Entry 3RL0 (X-ray diffraction, 3.80 A resolution); this record covers chains B and g of the 5 polymer chains in the assembly.

== Chain B ==
Name: Syntaxin-1A
Source organism: Rattus norvegicus
UniProt: P32851 (STX1A_RAT); numbering as in UniProt (aligned over 191-253)
Chain sequence (65 residues; numbered 189 to 253; the number before each row is that of its first residue):
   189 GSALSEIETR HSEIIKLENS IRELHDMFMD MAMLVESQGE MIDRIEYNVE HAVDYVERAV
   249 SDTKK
Not modelled in the structure: 189-190, 250-253
Sequence notes: expression tag (189-190)
Curated features (UniProtKB/Swiss-Prot):
  - site: Lys253 (Microbial infection: Cleavage)
  - cross-link (Glycyl lysine isopeptide (Lys-Gly)): Lys252 (interchain with G-Cter in SUMO), Lys253 (interchain with G-Cter in SUMO)

== Chain g ==
Name: Complexin-1
Source organism: Homo sapiens
UniProt: O14810 (CPLX1_HUMAN); residues 26-83 here = UniProt positions 26-83
Chain sequence (63 residues; numbered 21 to 83; the number before each row is that of its first residue):
    21 GPLGSKLPDA AKKMEEAQEA LRQAEEERKA KYAKMEAERE AVRQGIRDKY GIKKKEEREA
    81 EAQ
Not modelled in the structure: 21-23, 71-83
Sequence notes: expression tag (21-25); engineered mutation Leu27 (Asp in O14810), Mse34 (Glu in O14810), Ala37 (Arg in O14810)
Modified residues: Mse34 (selenomethionine; parent Met); Mse55 (selenomethionine; parent Met)
Curated features (UniProtKB/Swiss-Prot):
  - region: Arg48 to Tyr70 (Interaction with the SNARE complex)

== Chain B / chain g interface ==
Contacting residue pairs (7):
  Asp214(B) - Tyr70(g)  hydrogen bond (backbone-side chain)
  Met215(B) - Tyr70(g)  hydrogen bond (backbone-side chain)
  Asp218(B) - Lys69(g)  salt bridge
  Asp218(B) - Tyr70(g)  hydrogen bond
  Leu222(B) - Ile66(g)  hydrophobic
  Met229(B) - Arg59(g)
  Arg232(B) - Tyr52(g)  hydrogen bond

== In short ==
Chain B and chain g form an interface of 6 and 5 residues respectively; the contacts include 4 hydrogen bonds
and 1 salt bridge. Polar pairs include Asp218(B)-Lys69(g), Asp214(B)-Tyr70(g) and Met215(B)-Tyr70(g).
Here chain B is Syntaxin-1A (Rattus norvegicus) and chain g is Complexin-1 (Homo sapiens). Entry 3RL0
(Truncated SNARE complex with complexin (P1)) was determined by X-ray diffraction (same publication as 3RK2
and 3RK3).
